Entry 2UUG (X-ray diffraction, 2.60 A resolution); this record covers chains A and C.

Chain A:
Protein: Uracil-DNA glycosylase
Organism: Escherichia coli K12
Notes: EC 3.2.2.3
UniProtKB: P12295 (UNG_ECOLI); residue numbers follow UniProt; this construct covers 2-229
Sequence (229 residues; each row starts with the number of its first residue):
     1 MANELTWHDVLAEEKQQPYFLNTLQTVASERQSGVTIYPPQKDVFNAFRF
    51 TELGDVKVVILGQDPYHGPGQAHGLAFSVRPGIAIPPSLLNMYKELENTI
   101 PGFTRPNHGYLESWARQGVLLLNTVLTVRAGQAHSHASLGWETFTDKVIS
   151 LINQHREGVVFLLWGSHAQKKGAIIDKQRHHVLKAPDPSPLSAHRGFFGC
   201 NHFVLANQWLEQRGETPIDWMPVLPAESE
Unresolved in the structure: 1-4, 228-229
Differences from the reference sequence: engineered mutation Asp187 (His in P12295)
UniProt features mapped onto this chain:
  - active site: Asp64 (Proton acceptor)

Chain C:
Protein: Uracil-DNA glycosylase inhibitor
Organism: Bacillus phage PBS2
UniProtKB: P14739 (UNGI_BPPB2); residue numbers follow UniProt; this construct covers 1-84
Sequence (84 residues; numbered 1 to 84; the number before each row is that of its first residue):
     1 MTNLSDIIEKETGKQLVIQESILMLPEEVEEVIGNKPESDILVHTAYDES
    51 TDENVMLLTSDAPEYKPWALVIQDSNGENKIKML
Unresolved in the structure: 1-2

Chain A / chain C interface:
Contacting residue pairs (42; chain A residue first):
  Gln63(A) with Ile22(C); Leu23(C), hydrogen bond (side chain-backbone)
  Tyr66(A) with Gln19(C); Glu20(C)
  His67(A) with Ser21(C), hydrogen bond
  Gln71(A) with Gln19(C), hydrogen bond (side chain-backbone)
  Ala84(A) with Gln19(C)
  Ile85(A) with Gln19(C), hydrogen bond (backbone-side chain)
  Pro86(A) with Gln19(C); Glu20(C)
  Pro87(A) with Gln19(C); Glu20(C); Thr45(C)
  Ser88(A) with Glu20(C), hydrogen bond
  Gln132(A) with Tyr65(C)
  Ala133(A) with Ser21(C); Ala62(C); Tyr65(C), hydrogen bond (backbone-side chain)
  His134(A) with Leu23(C); Asp61(C), salt bridge; Ala62(C)
  Gly165(A) with Glu28(C)
  Ser166(A) with Leu25(C); Glu28(C), hydrogen bond (backbone-side chain)
  His167(A) with Leu23(C)
  Asp187(A) with Ile22(C); Met24(C)
  Ser189(A) with Met24(C)
  Pro190(A) with Thr45(C); Asn54(C); Met56(C), hydrophobic; Gln73(C), hydrogen bond (backbone-side chain)
  Leu191(A) with Met24(C), hydrophobic; Val29(C), hydrophobic; Val32(C); Val43(C), hydrophobic; Met56(C)
  Ser192(A) with Met24(C)
  His194(A) with Gln73(C); Asn79(C)
  Arg195(A) with Glu28(C), salt bridge; Glu31(C), salt bridge
Interface residues without a listed pair, chain A (24 interface residues in all): Asp64, Lys170
Interface residues without a listed pair, chain C (26 interface residues in all): Ile18, Leu42, His44, Leu58, Val71, Gly77

Overview:
The interface between chain A and chain C involves 24 residues on one side and 26 on the other, with 8
hydrogen bonds and 3 salt bridges. Polar contacts include His134(A)-Asp61(C), Arg195(A)-Glu28(C) and
Arg195(A)-Glu31(C). Curated annotation (UniProt) lists active-site residue Asp64(A) on chain A.
Chain A is Uracil-DNA glycosylase (Escherichia coli K12) and chain C is Uracil-DNA glycosylase inhibitor
(Bacillus phage PBS2); the structure, Escherichia coli uracil-DNA glycosylase:inhibitor complex with H187D
mutant udg and wild-type ugi, was determined by X-ray diffraction together with 1UGI, 1UUG and 2UGI from the
same study.
